3DX6 - chains A and C of the 3 polymer chains in the assembly; structure by X-ray diffraction, 1.70 A resolution.

Chain A:
Protein: HLA class I histocompatibility complex HLA-B*4402
From: Homo sapiens
UniProt: P30481 (1B44_HUMAN); residues 1-276 here correspond to UniProt positions 25-300 (UniProt number = residue number + 24)
Amino-acid sequence (276 residues; numbered 1 to 276; the number before each row is that of its first residue):
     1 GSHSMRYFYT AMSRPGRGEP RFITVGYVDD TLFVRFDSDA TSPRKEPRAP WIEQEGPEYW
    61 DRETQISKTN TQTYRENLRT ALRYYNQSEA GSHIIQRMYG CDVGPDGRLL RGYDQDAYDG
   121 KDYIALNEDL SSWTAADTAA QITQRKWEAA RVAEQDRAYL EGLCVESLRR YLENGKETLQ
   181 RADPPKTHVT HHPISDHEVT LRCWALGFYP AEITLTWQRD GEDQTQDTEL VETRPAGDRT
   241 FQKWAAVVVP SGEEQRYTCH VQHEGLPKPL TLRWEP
Disulfides: Cys101-Cys164, Cys203-Cys259

Chain C:
Protein: EBV decapeptide epitope
UniProt: P03204 (EBNA6_EBV); residues 1-10 here correspond to UniProt positions 281-290 (UniProt number = residue number + 280)
Amino-acid sequence (10 residues; each row starts with the number of its first residue):
     1 EENLLDFVRF

How chain A and chain C interact:
Pairs across the interface (41; chain A residue first):
  Met5(A) - Glu1(C)
  Tyr7(A) - Glu1(C)  hydrogen bond (side chain-backbone)
  Tyr7(A) - Glu2(C)
  Tyr9(A) - Glu2(C)  hydrogen bond
  Thr24(A) - Glu2(C)
  Lys45(A) - Glu2(C)  salt bridge
  Tyr59(A) - Glu1(C)
  Arg62(A) - Glu1(C)  salt bridge
  Glu63(A) - Glu1(C)
  Glu63(A) - Glu2(C)  hydrogen bond (side chain-backbone)
  Ile66(A) - Glu2(C)
  Ile66(A) - Leu4(C)  hydrophobic
  Ser67(A) - Glu2(C)
  Thr69(A) - Asp6(C)
  Thr73(A) - Val8(C)
  Thr73(A) - Arg9(C)  hydrogen bond
  Glu76(A) - Arg9(C)  salt bridge
  Asn77(A) - Arg9(C)
  Asn77(A) - Phe10(C)
  Thr80(A) - Phe10(C)
  Tyr84(A) - Phe10(C)  hydrogen bond (side chain-backbone)
  Ile95(A) - Phe10(C)  hydrophobic
  Tyr99(A) - Glu2(C)  hydrogen bond
  Tyr99(A) - Asn3(C)  hydrogen bond (side chain-backbone)
  Asp116(A) - Phe10(C)
  Tyr123(A) - Phe10(C)  hydrophobic
  Thr143(A) - Phe10(C)  hydrogen bond (side chain-backbone)
  Lys146(A) - Phe10(C)  hydrogen bond (side chain-backbone)
  Trp147(A) - Val8(C)
  Trp147(A) - Arg9(C)  hydrogen bond (side chain-backbone)
  Gln155(A) - Leu5(C)
  Asp156(A) - Asn3(C)  hydrogen bond
  Asp156(A) - Leu5(C)
  Tyr159(A) - Glu1(C)  hydrogen bond (side chain-backbone)
  Tyr159(A) - Glu2(C)
  Tyr159(A) - Asn3(C)
  Leu163(A) - Glu1(C)
  Leu163(A) - Glu2(C)
  Ser167(A) - Glu1(C)  hydrogen bond (side chain-backbone)
  Arg170(A) - Glu1(C)  salt bridge
  Tyr171(A) - Glu1(C)  hydrogen bond (side chain-backbone)
Other interface residues (no listed pair), chain A (33 interface residues in all): Asn70, Tyr74, Val152
Interface features reported in the paper:
  - residue pairs: Asp156(A)-Asn3(C) (hydrogen bond)

Summary:
33 residues of chain A face 9 of chain C across their interface; the contacts include 14 hydrogen bonds and 4
salt bridges. Polar pairs include Lys45(A)-Glu2(C), Arg62(A)-Glu1(C) and Glu76(A)-Arg9(C). The authors report
a hydrogen bond between Asp156(A) and Asn3(C).
Here chain A is HLA class I histocompatibility complex HLA-B*4402 (Homo sapiens) and chain C is EBV
decapeptide epitope. Entry 3DX6 (Crystal Structure of B*4402 presenting a 10mer EBV epitope) was determined by
X-ray diffraction (same publication as 3DX7, 3DX8, 3DX9 and 3DXA).
